Entry 6VJZ (electron microscopy, 4.30 A resolution (low resolution: residue-level contacts below are approximate; hydrogen-bond / salt-bridge calls are withheld)); this record covers chains C and D of the 4 polymer chains in the assembly.

# Chain C
Name: Degradation in the endoplasmic reticulum protein 1
Organism: Saccharomyces cerevisiae
UniProt: P38307 (DER1_YEAST); numbering as in UniProt (aligned over 1-211)
Chain sequence (211 residues; numbered 1 to 211; the number before each row is that of its first residue):
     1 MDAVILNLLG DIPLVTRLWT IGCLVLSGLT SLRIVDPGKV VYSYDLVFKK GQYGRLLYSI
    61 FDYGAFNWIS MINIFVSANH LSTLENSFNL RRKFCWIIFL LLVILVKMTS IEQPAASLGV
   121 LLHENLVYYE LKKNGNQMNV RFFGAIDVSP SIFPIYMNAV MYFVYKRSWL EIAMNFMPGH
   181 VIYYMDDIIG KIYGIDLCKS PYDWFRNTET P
Unresolved in the structure: 1-12, 135-149, 193-211
Swiss-Prot annotation at these positions:
  - modified residue: Met1 (N-acetylmethionine)
  - mutagenesis: Asp2 (D2A: Cleavage of initiator methionine, acetylation of Ala-2 by NatA, slightly reduced acetylation levels but no significant effect on endogenous stability or ability to degrade CPY* ...), Ser59 (S59L: In der1-2; impairs the ability to degrade misfolded proteins), Asn79 to Thr83 (Reduced ERAD-L degradation rate; No effect on ERAD-L degradation rate)

# Chain D
Name: U1 SNP1-associating protein 1
Organism: Saccharomyces cerevisiae
UniProt: Q03714 (USA1_YEAST); residue numbers follow UniProt; this construct covers 500-838
Chain sequence (339 residues; row label = number of the first residue in the row):
   500 VRAADNTSSA NDNNTVENDE SAWNRRVVRP LRNSFPLLLV LIRTFYLIGY NSLVPFFIIL
   560 EFGSFLPWKY IILLSLLFIF RTVWNTQEVW NLWRDYLHLN EIDEVKFSQI KEFINSNSLT
   620 LNFYKKCKDT QSAIDLLMIP NLHEQRLSVY SKYDIEYDTN TPDVGQLNLL FIKVLSGEIP
   680 KDALDELFKE FFELYETTRN MNTLYPQDSL NELLLMIWKE SQKKDINTLP KYRRWFQTLC
   740 SQIAEHNVLD VVLRYIIPDP VNDRVITAVI KNFVLFWVTL LPYVKEKLDD IVAQRARDRE
   800 QPAPSAQQQE NEDEALIIPD EEEPTATGAQ PHLYIPDED
Unresolved in the structure: 500-744, 790-838

# Interface between chain C and chain D
Pairs across the interface (8):
  His180(C) - Phe775(D)
  His180(C) - Thr778(D)
  Val181(C) - Phe775(D)
  Tyr184(C) - Asn771(D)
  Tyr184(C) - Leu774(D)
  Tyr184(C) - Phe775(D)
  Tyr184(C) - Lys784(D)
  Ile188(C) - Asn771(D)
Also at the interface, not in a pair above, chain C (6 interface residues in all): Met177, Lys191
Also at the interface, not in a pair above, chain D (6 interface residues in all): Asp788
From the paper, about this interface:
  - interface residues, chain D: Val760(D)

# Summary
The chain C/chain D interface involves 6 residues from each chain. Curated annotation (UniProt) lists 7
mutagenesis sites on chain C. From the paper: the interface residue Val760(D).
Chain C is Degradation in the endoplasmic reticulum protein 1 and chain D is U1 SNP1-associating protein 1,
both from Saccharomyces cerevisiae; the structure, CryoEM structure of Hrd1-Usa1/Der1/Hrd3 complex of the
expected topology, was determined by electron microscopy together with 6VJY, 6VK0, 6VK1 and 6VK3 from the same
study.
